Entry 4P8J (X-ray diffraction, 1.96 A resolution); this record covers chains A and B.

== Chain A (and B) ==
Molecule: 3,4-dihydroxy-2-butanone 4-phosphate synthase
Organism: Vibrio cholerae serotype O1
Notes: EC 4.1.99.12; chain B of this document is another copy of the same molecule, construct and numbering; everything in this record applies to it too
UniProtKB: Q9KKP2 (RIBB_VIBCH); residue numbers follow UniProt; this construct covers 1-218
Chain sequence (237 residues; each row starts with the number of its first residue; numbers below 1 keep their minus sign (Met-18 is residue -18)):
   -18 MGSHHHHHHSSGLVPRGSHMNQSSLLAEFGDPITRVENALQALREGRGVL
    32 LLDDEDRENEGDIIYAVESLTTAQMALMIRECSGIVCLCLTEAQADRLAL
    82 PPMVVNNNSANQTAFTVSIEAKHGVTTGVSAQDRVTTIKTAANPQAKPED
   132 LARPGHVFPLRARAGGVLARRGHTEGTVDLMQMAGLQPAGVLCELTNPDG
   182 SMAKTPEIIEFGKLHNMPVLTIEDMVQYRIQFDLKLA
Disordered / not traced: -18 to 3, 83-97, 218 (chain B: -18 to 3, 86-93)
Sequence notes: initiating methionine (-18); expression tag (-17 to 0)
Curated features (UniProtKB/Swiss-Prot):
  - binding site (D-ribulose 5-phosphate): Arg38, Glu39, Asp43, Arg151 to Thr155, Glu175
  - binding site (Mg(2+)): Glu39, His154
  - site (Essential for catalytic activity): His137, Glu175
What the authors report for this chain:
  - conformationally variable residues (loop rearrangement, order/disorder transition): Asp34 to Glu41, Pro82 to Val98
  - mutagenesis - N89A: unchanged binding to 3,4-dihydroxy-2-butanone 4-phosphate synthase (chain A)
  - mutagenesis - F139A, H154A: decreased expression
  - catalytic residues: Glu39, His154

== Interface between chain A and chain B ==
Contacting residue pairs - 39 pairs, chain A then chain B:
  Glu41(A) with Thr108(B), hydrogen bond
  Ala57(A) with Pro179(B); Asp180(B); Gly181(B)
  Ile60(A) with Ile60(B); Cys63(B); Ser64(B)
  Arg61(A) with Pro179(B), hydrogen bond (side chain-backbone)
  Cys63(A) with Ile60(B)
  Ser64(A) with Gly65(B); Val110(B); Arg115(B), hydrogen bond (backbone-side chain)
  Gly65(A) with Ser64(B); Gly65(B); Ile66(B)
  Ile66(A) with Gly65(B); His137(B); Phe139(B), hydrophobic
  Val98(A) with Met84(B), hydrophobic; Val85(B), hydrophobic
  Thr108(A) with Glu41(B), hydrogen bond
  Val110(A) with Ser64(B); Met183(B), hydrophobic
  Ser111(A) with Gly181(B); Met183(B)
  Ala112(A) with Gly181(B), hydrogen bond (backbone-backbone)
  Arg115(A) with Ser64(B), hydrogen bond (side chain-backbone)
  Pro135(A) with Met84(B), hydrophobic; Thr94(B)
  His137(A) with Ile66(B)
  Phe139(A) with Ile66(B), hydrophobic; Phe139(B), hydrophobic
  Pro179(A) with Arg61(B), hydrogen bond (backbone-side chain)
  Asp180(A) with Ala57(B)
  Gly181(A) with Ala57(B); Ser111(B); Ala112(B), hydrogen bond (backbone-backbone)
  Met183(A) with Val110(B), hydrophobic; Ser111(B)
Interface residues without a listed pair, chain A (27 interface residues in all): Thr53, Ser99, Arg134, Glu175, Thr177, Ser182
Interface residues without a listed pair, chain B (26 interface residues in all): Thr53, Phe96, Glu175, Thr177
Interface features reported in the paper:
  - residue pairs: Glu41(B)-Thr108(A), Arg61(B)-Pro179(A), Ser64(B)-Arg115(A)
  - hot spots on chain A (mutagenesis) - F139A: decreased binding to another copy of this molecule
  - hot spots on chain A (mutagenesis) - V98A: unchanged binding to another copy of this molecule

== Summary ==
Chain A and chain B form an interface of 27 and 26 residues respectively; the contacts include 8 hydrogen
bonds. Polar contacts include Glu41(A)-Thr108(B), Arg61(A)-Pro179(B) and Ser64(A)-Arg115(B). The paper
describes contacts between Glu41(B) and Thr108(A), Arg61(B) and Pro179(A) and Ser64(B) and Arg115(A). The
paper reports catalytic residues Glu39(A) and His154(A); F139A and H154A of chain A reduce expression; 4
substitutions were tested in all.
Chain A and chain B are both 3,4-dihydroxy-2-butanone 4-phosphate synthase (Vibrio cholerae serotype O1); the
structure, Structure of ribB, was determined by X-ray diffraction, deposited together with 4P6C, 4P6D, 4P6P,
4P77 and 4P8E.
